PDB entry 5VXE | X-ray diffraction, 1.66 A resolution | chain A

# Chain A
Molecule: 3-oxoacyl-[ACP] synthase III
From: Xanthomonas campestris pv. campestris (strain ATCC 33913 / DSM 3586 / NCPPB 528 / LMG 568 / P 25)
UniProtKB: Q8PDX2 (Q8PDX2_XANCP); residues 21-358 here correspond to UniProt positions 1-338 (UniProt number = residue number - 20)
Amino-acid sequence (358 residues; row label = number of the first residue in the row):
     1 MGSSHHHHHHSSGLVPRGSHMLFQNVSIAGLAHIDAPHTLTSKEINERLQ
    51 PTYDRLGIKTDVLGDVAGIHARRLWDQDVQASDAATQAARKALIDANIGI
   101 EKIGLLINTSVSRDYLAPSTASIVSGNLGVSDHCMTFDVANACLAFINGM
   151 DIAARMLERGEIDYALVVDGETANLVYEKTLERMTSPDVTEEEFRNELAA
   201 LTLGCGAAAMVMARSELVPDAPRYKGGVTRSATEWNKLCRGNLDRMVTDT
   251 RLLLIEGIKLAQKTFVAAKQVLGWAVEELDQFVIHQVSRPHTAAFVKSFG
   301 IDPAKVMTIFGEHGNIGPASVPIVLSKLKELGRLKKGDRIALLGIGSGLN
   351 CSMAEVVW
Not modelled in the structure: 1-13, 187-189, 239-248
Construct notes: initiating methionine (1); expression tag (2-20); engineered mutation Ala-117 (Glu97 in Q8PDX2)
Swiss-Prot annotation at these positions:
  - active site: Cys-143 (Acyl-thioester intermediate)
  - binding site (Mn(2+)): His-38, Asp-76
  - site: His-285 (Important for activity)
Bound ions: Mn2+: His-38, Asp-76
Ligand contacts: cerulenin (CER; (2s, 3r)-3-hydroxy-4-oxo-7,10-trans,trans-dodecadienamide): Ala-142, Cys-143, Leu-253, Leu-254, Ile-258, His-285, Val-287, His-291, Phe-295, Asn-315, Ile-345, Gly-346, Ser-347

# Overview
Ligands of chain A: cerulenin. His-38 and Asp-76 form the Mn2+ site. From UniProt: active-site residue Cys-143
and Mn2+-binding residues His-38 and Asp-76.
Chain A is 3-oxoacyl-[ACP] synthase III (Xanthomonas campestris pv. campestris (strain ATCC 33913 / DSM 3586 /
NCPPB 528 / LMG 568 / P 25)); the structure, Crystal structure of Xanthomonas campestris OleA E117A bound with
Cerulenin, was determined by X-ray diffraction (same publication as 5VXD, 5VXF, 5VXG, 5VXH and 5VXI).
